8PUM - chains A and B; structure by X-ray diffraction, 2.60 A resolution.

# Chain A (and B)
Molecule: L-threonine aldolase
From: Mus musculus
Notes: chain B of this document is another copy of the same molecule, construct and numbering; everything in this record applies to it too
UniProt: Q6XPS7 (Q6XPS7_MOUSE); numbering as in UniProt (aligned over 39-400)
Amino-acid sequence (382 residues; row label = number of the first residue in the row):
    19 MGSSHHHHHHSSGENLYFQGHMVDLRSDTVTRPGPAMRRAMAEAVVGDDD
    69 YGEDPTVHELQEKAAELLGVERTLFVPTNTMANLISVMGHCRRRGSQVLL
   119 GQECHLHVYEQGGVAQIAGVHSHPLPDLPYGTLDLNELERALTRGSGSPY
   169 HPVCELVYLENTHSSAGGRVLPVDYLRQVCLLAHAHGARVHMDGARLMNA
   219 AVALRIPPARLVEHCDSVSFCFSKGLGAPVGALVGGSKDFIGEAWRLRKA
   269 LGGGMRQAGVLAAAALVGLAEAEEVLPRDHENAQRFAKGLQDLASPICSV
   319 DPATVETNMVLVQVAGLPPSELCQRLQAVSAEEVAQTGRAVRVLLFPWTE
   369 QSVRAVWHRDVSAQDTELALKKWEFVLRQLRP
Unresolved in the structure: 19-38
Modified positions: Lys242 ((2S)-2-amino-6-[[3-hydroxy-2-methyl-5-(phosphonooxymethyl)pyridin-4-yl]methylideneamino]hexanoic acid; LLP)
Differences from the reference sequence: initiating methionine (19); expression tag (20-38); conflict Met40 (Val in Q6XPS7)
Metal / ion sites: Na+ site 1: Thr47, Thr49, Ser241, Ala246 (shared with Gln275(B) of chain B); Na+ site 2: Gln275 (shared with Thr47(B), Thr49(B), Ser241(B), Ala246(B) of chain B)

# Interface between chain A and chain B
Pairs across the interface (83; chain A residue first):
  Arg44(A) with Tyr69(B); Glu71(B), salt bridge
  Ser45(A) with Tyr69(B)
  Thr47(A) with Asp66(B), hydrogen bond; Tyr69(B); Arg274(B), hydrogen bond; Gln275(B), hydrogen bond (backbone-side chain)
  Val48(A) with Asp66(B); Tyr69(B), hydrophobic; Gln275(B)
  Thr49(A) with Gln275(B)
  Arg50(A) with Val64(B), hydrogen bond (side chain-backbone)
  Pro51(A) with Val64(B)
  Arg56(A) with Ala60(B), hydrogen bond (side chain-backbone); Ala62(B), hydrogen bond (side chain-backbone); Val64(B)
  Met59(A) with Met59(B); Val278(B), hydrophobic
  Ala60(A) with Arg56(B), hydrogen bond (backbone-side chain)
  Glu61(A) with Arg56(B)
  Ala62(A) with Arg56(B), hydrogen bond (backbone-side chain)
  Val64(A) with Arg50(B), hydrogen bond (backbone-side chain); Pro51(B); Arg56(B)
  Asp66(A) with Thr47(B), hydrogen bond; Val48(B)
  Tyr69(A) with Arg44(B); Ser45(B); Thr47(B); Val48(B), hydrophobic; Phe364(B)
  Glu71(A) with Arg44(B), salt bridge
  Pro95(A) with Gly270(B)
  Thr96(A) with Gly270(B), hydrogen bond (side chain-backbone); Gly272(B)
  Thr98(A) with Lys267(B)
  Met99(A) with Met99(B), hydrophobic; Leu269(B); Gly270(B)
  Leu102(A) with Ala268(B)
  Gln129(A) with Arg264(B), hydrogen bond; Ala268(B)
  Gln134(A) with Ile135(B); Ala268(B)
  Ile135(A) with Gln134(B); Ala268(B); Leu269(B), hydrophobic
  Ser241(A) with Arg274(B)
  Lys242(A) with Lys267(B); Arg274(B)
  Pro247(A) with Arg274(B); Gln275(B), hydrogen bond (backbone-backbone)
  Val248(A) with Met273(B), hydrophobic; Gln275(B)
  Arg264(A) with Gln129(B), hydrogen bond
  Lys267(A) with Thr98(B); Lys242(B)
  Ala268(A) with Leu102(B); Gln129(B); Gln134(B); Ile135(B)
  Leu269(A) with Met99(B); Ile135(B), hydrophobic; Leu269(B), hydrophobic
  Gly270(A) with Pro95(B); Thr96(B), hydrogen bond (backbone-side chain); Met99(B)
  Gly272(A) with Thr96(B)
  Met273(A) with Thr96(B); Val248(B), hydrophobic
  Arg274(A) with Thr47(B), hydrogen bond; Ser241(B); Lys242(B); Pro247(B)
  Gln275(A) with Thr47(B), hydrogen bond (side chain-backbone); Val48(B); Thr49(B); Ala246(B); Pro247(B), hydrogen bond (backbone-backbone); Val248(B)
  Val278(A) with Met59(B), hydrophobic
  Leu279(A) with Leu279(B), hydrophobic
  Phe364(A) with Tyr69(B)
Also at the interface, not in a pair above, chain A (45 interface residues in all): Gly65, Ala246, Trp263, Gly271, Ala276
Also at the interface, not in a pair above, chain B (44 interface residues in all): Glu61, Gly65, Gly271, Ala276

# In short
45 residues of chain A face 44 of chain B across their interface; the contacts include 18 hydrogen bonds and 2
salt bridges. Polar pairs include Arg44(A)-Glu71(B), Thr47(A)-Asp66(B) and Thr47(A)-Arg274(B). Thr47(A),
Thr49(A), Ser241(A) and Ala246(A) coordinate Na+ site 1.
Chain A and chain B are both L-threonine aldolase (Mus musculus); the structure, Tha1 L-threonine aldolase
(mouse), monoclinic form (C2), was determined by X-ray diffraction (same publication as 8PUS).
